8EFY - chains C and H of the 16 polymer chains in the assembly; structure by electron microscopy, 3.16 A resolution.

Chain C:
Name: Holliday junction ATP-dependent DNA helicase RuvB
Source organism: Thermus thermophilus HB8
Notes: EC 3.6.4.12
Reference sequence: Q5SL87 (RUVB_THET8); numbering as in UniProt (aligned over 1-324)
Sequence (324 residues; each row starts with the number of its first residue):
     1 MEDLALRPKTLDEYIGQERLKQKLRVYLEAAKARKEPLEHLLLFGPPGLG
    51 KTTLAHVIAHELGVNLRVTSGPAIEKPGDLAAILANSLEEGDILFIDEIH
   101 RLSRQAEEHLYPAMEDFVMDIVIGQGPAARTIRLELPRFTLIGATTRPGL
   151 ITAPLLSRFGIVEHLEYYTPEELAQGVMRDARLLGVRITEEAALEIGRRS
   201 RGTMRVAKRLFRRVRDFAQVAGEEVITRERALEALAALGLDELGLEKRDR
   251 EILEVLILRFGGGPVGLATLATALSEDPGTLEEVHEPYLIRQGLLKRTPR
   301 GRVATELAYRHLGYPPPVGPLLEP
Disordered / not traced: 1, 75-76, 121-132, 318-324
Metal / ion sites: Mg2+ near Glu98 (its only coordinating residue here)
Residues lining bound ligands: ATP-gamma-S (AGS; phosphothiophosphoric acid-adenylate ester): Ala5, Leu6, Arg7, Pro8, Glu13, Tyr14, Ile15, Gly16, Pro46, Pro47, Gly48, Leu49, Gly50, Lys51, Thr52, Thr53, Thr146, Tyr168, Met204, Arg205, Lys208
Curated features (UniProtKB/Swiss-Prot):
  - binding site (ATP): Tyr14, Ile15, Gly48, Lys51, Thr52, Thr53, Asp97, Thr146, Tyr168, Arg205
  - binding site (Mg(2+)): Thr52
  - binding site (DNA): Arg297, Arg302
  - mutagenesis: Tyr309 (Y309R: Suitable for crystallization)
From the paper describing this entry:
  - catalytic residues: Glu115, Asp116 (proposed by the authors, not directly observed)

Chain H:
Molecule: ssDNA
Sequence (51 nucleotides; numbered 3 to 53; the number before each row is that of its first residue):
     3 CAGCGCTTGGTAAACACATAGAATTCTGCTCTCGGTCTGAGCCGTCTAAG
    53 A
Disordered / not traced: 27-53

How chain C and chain H interact:
Residue-residue contacts (14; chain C residue first):
  Pro77(C) - DG23(H)  phosphate contact
  Gln105(C) - DG23(H)  hydrogen bond to the phosphate
  Gln105(C) - DA24(H)  phosphate contact
  Val265(C) - DG11(H)  phosphate contact
  Gly266(C) - DG11(H)  phosphate contact
  Gly266(C) - DG12(H)  phosphate contact
  Leu267(C) - DG12(H)  hydrogen bond to the phosphate
  Thr269(C) - DG11(H)  hydrogen bond to the phosphate
  Thr298(C) - DG12(H)  sugar contact
  Pro299(C) - DG12(H)  sugar contact
  Arg300(C) - DG11(H)  sugar contact
  Gly301(C) - DG11(H)  phosphate contact
  Gly301(C) - DG12(H)  phosphate contact
  Arg302(C) - DG12(H)  salt bridge to the phosphate
Also at the interface, not in a pair above, chain H (5 interface residues in all): DT10

Summary:
The interface between chain C and chain H involves 11 residues on one side and 5 on the other; the contacts
include 3 hydrogen bonds and 1 salt bridge. Polar contacts include Gln105(C)-DG23(H), Leu267(C)-DG12(H) and
Thr269(C)-DG11(H). Chain C binds ATP-gamma-S. The paper reports catalytic residues Glu115(C) and Asp116(C).
Chain C is Holliday junction ATP-dependent DNA helicase RuvB (Thermus thermophilus HB8) and chain H is ssDNA;
the structure, Structure of double homo-hexameric AAA+ ATPase RuvB motors, was determined by electron
microscopy together with 8EFV and 8GH8 from the same study.
